Entry 5ELF (X-ray diffraction, 1.55 A resolution); this record covers chains A and B of the 5 polymer chains in the assembly.

Chain A (and B):
Name: Cholera enterotoxin subunit B
Source organism: Vibrio cholerae serotype O1 (strain ATCC 39315 / El Tor Inaba N16961)
Notes: chain B of this document is another copy of the same molecule, construct and numbering; everything in this record applies to it too
UniProtKB: P01556 (CHTB_VIBCH); residues 1-103 here correspond to UniProt positions 22-124 (UniProt number = residue number + 21)
Sequence (103 residues; row label = number of the first residue in the row):
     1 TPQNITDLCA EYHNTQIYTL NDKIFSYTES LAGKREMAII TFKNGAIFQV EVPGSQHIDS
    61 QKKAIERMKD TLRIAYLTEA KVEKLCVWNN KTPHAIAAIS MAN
Disulfide bonds: Cys9-Cys86
Ion coordination: Ca2+ site 1: Glu79 (together with bicine) (shared with 1 residue of chain F)
Small-molecule neighbours:
  - bicine (BCN), molecule 1: Tyr76, Leu77, Glu79
  - bicine (BCN), molecule 2: Thr78, Glu79, Ala80, Lys81, Asn103
From the paper describing this entry:
  - conformationally variable residues (side-chain flip): Gln16

Chain A / chain B interface:
Contacting residue pairs (58):
  Thr1(A) with Met37(B); Gln49(B); Thr92(B)
  Pro2(A) with Arg35(B); Ile39(B); Pro93(B)
  Gln3(A) with Ile39(B); Ile47(B); Thr92(B); Pro93(B)
  Asn4(A) with Ile39(B)
  Leu8(A) with Ser30(B); Arg35(B)
  Glu11(A) with Arg35(B), salt bridge
  Tyr12(A) with Ala32(B); Gly33(B), hydrogen bond (side chain-backbone); Arg35(B)
  Ile58(A) with Lys34(B)
  Ser60(A) with Glu36(B), hydrogen bond
  Gln61(A) with Leu31(B), hydrogen bond (side chain-backbone); Ala32(B); Gly33(B); Glu36(B)
  Lys63(A) with Glu66(B)
  Ala64(A) with Leu31(B), hydrophobic
  Arg67(A) with Glu29(B); Glu66(B), salt bridge; Lys69(B); Asp70(B), salt bridge; Arg73(B)
  Met68(A) with Glu29(B); Leu31(B), hydrophobic
  Asp70(A) with Arg73(B)
  Thr71(A) with Glu29(B), hydrogen bond; Arg73(B), hydrogen bond
  Ile74(A) with Arg73(B); Leu77(B), hydrophobic
  Thr78(A) with Leu77(B)
  Ala80(A) with Leu77(B), hydrophobic
  Trp88(A) with Leu31(B), hydrophobic
  Ile96(A) with Leu31(B)
  Ala97(A) with Ser30(B); Leu31(B), hydrogen bond (backbone-backbone); Ala32(B), hydrogen bond (backbone-backbone)
  Ala98(A) with Glu29(B); Ser30(B)
  Ile99(A) with Tyr27(B); Thr28(B); Glu29(B), hydrogen bond (backbone-backbone)
  Ser100(A) with Tyr27(B); Thr28(B)
  Met101(A) with Ser26(B); Tyr27(B), hydrogen bond (backbone-backbone); Tyr76(B)
  Ala102(A) with Phe25(B); Ser26(B); Tyr76(B), hydrogen bond (backbone-side chain)
  Asn103(A) with Tyr76(B)
Also at the interface, not in a pair above, chain A (31 interface residues in all): Ile5, Val50, Ile65

Summary:
The interface between chain A and chain B involves 31 residues on one side and 24 on the other; the contacts
include 10 hydrogen bonds and 3 salt bridges. Polar contacts include Glu11(A)-Arg35(B), Arg67(A)-Glu66(B) and
Arg67(A)-Asp70(B). Chain A binds bicine. The paper reports conformational variability at Gln16(A).
Both chains are Cholera enterotoxin subunit B (Vibrio cholerae serotype O1 (strain ATCC 39315 / El Tor Inaba
N16961)). Entry 5ELF (Cholera toxin El Tor B-pentamer in complex with A-pentasaccharide) was determined by
X-ray diffraction (same publication as 5ELB, 5ELD and 5ELE).
